6PY2 - chains A and B of the 5 polymer chains in the assembly; structure by X-ray diffraction, 2.83 A resolution.

[Chain A]
Protein: HLA class II histocompatibility antigen DQ alpha chain
Source organism: Homo sapiens
UniProtKB: Q08AS3 (Q08AS3_HUMAN); residues -25 to 228 here correspond to UniProt positions 1-254 (UniProt number = residue number + 26)
Chain sequence (254 residues; row label = number of the first residue in the row; numbers below 1 keep their minus sign (Met-25 is residue -25)):
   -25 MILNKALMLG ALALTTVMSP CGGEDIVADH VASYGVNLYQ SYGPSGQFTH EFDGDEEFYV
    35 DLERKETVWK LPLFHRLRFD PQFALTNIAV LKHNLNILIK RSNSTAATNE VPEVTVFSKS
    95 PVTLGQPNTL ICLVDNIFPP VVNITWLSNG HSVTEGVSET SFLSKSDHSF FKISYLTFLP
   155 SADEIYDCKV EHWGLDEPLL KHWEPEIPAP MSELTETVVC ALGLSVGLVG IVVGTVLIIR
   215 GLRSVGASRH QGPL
Not modelled in the structure: -25 to -1, 182-228
Disulfides: Cys106-Cys162
Covalent attachments: N-acetylglucosamine (NAG) linked to Asn77, Asn117
What the authors report for this chain:
  - binding site for DQ2.2-glut-L1: His24
  - specificity-determining residues: Phe22

[Chain B]
Protein: HLA class II histocompatibility antigen DQ beta chain
Source organism: Homo sapiens
UniProtKB: A0A0U5IHY9 (A0A0U5IHY9_HUMAN); residues -31 to 229 here correspond to UniProt positions 1-261 (UniProt number = residue number + 32)
Chain sequence (261 residues; row label = number of the first residue in the row; numbers below 1 keep their minus sign (Met-31 is residue -31)):
   -31 MSWKKALRIP GGLRAATVTL MLSMLSTPVA EGRDSPEDFV YQFKGMCYFT NGTERVRLVS
    29 RSIYNREEIV RFDSDVGEFR AVTLLGLPAA EYWNSQKDIL ERKRAAVDRV CRHNYQLELR
    89 TTLQRRVEPT VTISPSRTEA LNHHNLLVCS VTDFYPAQIK VRWFRNGQEE TAGVVSTPLI
   149 RNGDWTFQIL VMLEMTPQRG DVYTCHVEHP SLQSPITVEW RAQSESAQSK MLSGIGGFVL
   209 GLIFLGLGLI IHHRSQKGLL H
Not modelled in the structure: -31 to 2, 105-113, 190-229
Disulfides: Cys15-Cys79, Cys117-Cys173
Covalent attachments: N-acetylglucosamine (NAG) linked to Asn19
What the authors report for this chain:
  - binding site for DQ2.2-glut-L1: Tyr9, Ser30, Arg70, Lys71

[Chain A / chain B interface]
Residue-residue contacts - 128 pairs, chain A then chain B:
  Ile0(A) with Tyr16(B), hydrophobic; Arg25(B); Arg29(B)
  Ala2(A) with Tyr16(B), hydrophobic; Phe17(B); Thr18(B)
  Asp3(A) with Phe17(B), hydrogen bond (backbone-backbone); Thr18(B); Asn19(B), hydrogen bond (side chain-backbone)
  His4(A) with Tyr16(B); Phe17(B), hydrogen bond (backbone-backbone); Leu91(B)
  Val5(A) with Met14(B), hydrophobic; Cys15(B); Tyr16(B), hydrophobic
  Ala6(A) with Met14(B); Cys15(B), hydrogen bond (backbone-backbone)
  Ser7(A) with Gly13(B); Met14(B)
  Tyr8(A) with Gly13(B), hydrogen bond (backbone-backbone); Cys15(B), hydrophobic; Val78(B), hydrophobic; Asn82(B); Glu86(B), hydrogen bond
  Gly9(A) with Phe11(B); Lys12(B); Gly13(B), hydrogen bond (backbone-backbone)
  Val10(A) with Phe11(B)
  Asn11(A) with Tyr9(B); Gln10(B); Phe11(B), hydrogen bond (backbone-backbone)
  Leu12(A) with Val8(B), hydrophobic; Tyr9(B); Gln10(B)
  Tyr13(A) with Val8(B); Tyr9(B), hydrogen bond (backbone-backbone)
  Gln14(A) with Asp6(B); Phe7(B); Val8(B)
  Ser15(A) with Asp6(B), hydrogen bond (backbone-side chain); Phe7(B), hydrogen bond (backbone-backbone)
  Tyr16(A) with Pro4(B), hydrophobic; Asp6(B), hydrogen bond (backbone-side chain)
  Phe26(A) with Glu86(B); Thr90(B); Leu91(B), hydrophobic; Trp153(B)
  Asp27(A) with Arg149(B), hydrogen bond (backbone-side chain)
  Gly28(A) with Arg149(B), hydrogen bond (backbone-side chain)
  Asp29(A) with Tyr123(B); Arg149(B), salt bridge; Trp153(B)
  Glu30(A) with Trp153(B), hydrogen bond (backbone-side chain)
  Glu31(A) with Glu86(B); Trp153(B)
  Lys44(A) with Trp153(B), hydrogen bond (backbone-side chain)
  Leu45(A) with Thr90(B)
  Pro46(A) with Arg93(B); Trp153(B), hydrophobic
  Leu47(A) with Thr89(B); Thr90(B)
  Leu65(A) with Tyr9(B), hydrophobic; Phe11(B), hydrophobic
  Asn68(A) with Tyr9(B)
  Leu69(A) with Phe7(B); Val8(B); Tyr9(B), hydrophobic; Tyr32(B), hydrophobic
  Leu72(A) with Tyr9(B), hydrophobic; Tyr32(B); Ile37(B), hydrophobic
  Ile73(A) with Phe7(B), hydrophobic; Tyr32(B)
  Arg75(A) with Pro56(B)
  Ser76(A) with Tyr32(B), hydrogen bond; Leu53(B)
  Thr79(A) with Phe7(B); Tyr32(B), hydrogen bond (backbone-side chain); Asn33(B), hydrogen bond (backbone-side chain)
  Ala80(A) with Asp6(B); Phe7(B), hydrophobic; Asn33(B), hydrogen bond (backbone-side chain)
  Ala81(A) with Asp6(B), hydrogen bond (backbone-backbone); Asn33(B)
  Asn83(A) with Ser3(B), hydrogen bond
  Glu84(A) with Arg34(B), salt bridge
  Phe91(A) with Ile148(B), hydrophobic; Asn150(B); Gln156(B)
  Ser92(A) with Gln156(B), hydrogen bond (backbone-side chain)
  Lys93(A) with Thr120(B); Asp121(B), salt bridge; Asp152(B), salt bridge; Thr154(B), hydrogen bond; Gln156(B)
  Ser94(A) with Asp121(B), hydrogen bond
  Pro95(A) with Thr100(B); Ser118(B); Thr120(B)
  Ile105(A) with Asn150(B)
  Phe112(A) with Val8(B), hydrophobic; Gln10(B); Asn33(B); Arg34(B)
  Pro113(A) with Asp6(B); Val8(B), hydrophobic
  Pro114(A) with Val8(B)
  Thr134(A) with Gly151(B)
  Ser138(A) with Lys12(B)
  Lys139(A) with Lys12(B), hydrogen bond (backbone-side chain)
  Asp141(A) with Arg34(B), salt bridge
  His142(A) with Gln10(B), hydrogen bond (backbone-side chain); Lys12(B), hydrogen bond; Arg29(B); Ile31(B); Arg34(B); Glu36(B), salt bridge
  Ser143(A) with Arg34(B)
  Phe144(A) with Gln10(B)
  Ile147(A) with Arg149(B); Asn150(B); Gly151(B)
  Tyr149(A) with Asn150(B), hydrogen bond (side chain-backbone); Gly151(B), hydrogen bond (side chain-backbone); Asp152(B), hydrogen bond (side chain-backbone)
  Trp167(A) with Ser3(B); Pro4(B), hydrophobic
  Glu180(A) with Ser104(B)
Interface residues without a listed pair, chain A (65 interface residues in all): Val1, His24, Leu51, Asn61, Ser78, Val115, Phe145
Interface residues without a listed pair, chain B (53 interface residues in all): Glu5, Val27, Trp61, Cys79, Tyr83, Leu85

[In short]
65 residues of chain A face 53 of chain B across their interface, with 31 hydrogen bonds and 6 salt bridges.
Polar pairs include Asp29(A)-Arg149(B), Glu84(A)-Arg34(B) and Lys93(A)-Asp121(B). N-acetylglucosamine is
covalently linked to Asn77(A) and Asn117(A). From the paper: a binding site for DQ2.2-glut-L1 at His24(A) and
Tyr9(B) among others; the specificity determinant Phe22(A).
Chain A is HLA class II histocompatibility antigen DQ alpha chain and chain B is HLA class II
histocompatibility antigen DQ beta chain, both from Homo sapiens; the structure, HLA-TCR complex, was
determined by X-ray diffraction (same publication as 6PX6).
